Entry 9MU4 (electron microscopy, 3.29 A resolution); this record covers chains a and N of the 10 polymer chains in the assembly.

== Chain a ==
Molecule: Histone H3
Source organism: Drosophila melanogaster
UniProt: P02299 (H3_DROME); residues 37-136 here = UniProt positions 37-136
Sequence (100 residues; numbered 37 to 136; the number before each row is that of its first residue):
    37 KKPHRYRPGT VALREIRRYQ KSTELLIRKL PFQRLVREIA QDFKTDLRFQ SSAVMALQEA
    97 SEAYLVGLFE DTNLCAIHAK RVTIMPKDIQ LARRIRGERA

== Chain N ==
Molecule: 164-nt DNA strand
Source organism: Drosophila melanogaster
Sequence (164 nucleotides; numbered -76 to 87; the number before each row is that of its first residue; numbers below 1 keep their minus sign (DA-76 is residue -76)):
   -76 ATATATCGAT GTATATATCT GACACGTGCC TGGAGACTAG GGAGTAATCC CCTTGGCGGT
   -16 TAAAACGCGG GGGACAGCGC GTACGTGCGT TTAAGCGGTG CTAGAGCTGT CTACGACCAA
    44 TTGAGCGGCC TCGGCACCGG GATTCTGATA TATATATATA TATA

== Chain a / chain N interface ==
Residue-residue contacts - 27 pairs, chain a then chain N:
  His40(a) with DG-69(N), hydrogen bond to the base
  Arg41(a) with DG8(N), base contact; DT9(N), hydrogen bond to the base; DG10(N), sugar contact
  Tyr42(a) with DT-67(N), sugar contact; DG10(N), hydrogen bond to the phosphate
  Arg43(a) with DT9(N), phosphate contact
  Pro44(a) with DG8(N), phosphate contact; DT9(N), phosphate contact
  Gly45(a) with DG8(N), phosphate contact; DT9(N), hydrogen bond to the phosphate
  Thr46(a) with DT9(N), phosphate contact
  Val47(a) with DT9(N), hydrogen bond to the phosphate; DG10(N), phosphate contact
  Ala48(a) with DT9(N), hydrogen bond to the phosphate
  Arg50(a) with DG-66(N), phosphate contact; DT-65(N), phosphate contact
  Lys57(a) with DA-64(N), salt bridge to the phosphate
  Arg64(a) with DA17(N), phosphate contact; DG18(N), salt bridge to the phosphate
  Lys65(a) with DG18(N), hydrogen bond to the phosphate
  Leu66(a) with DA17(N), phosphate contact; DG18(N), hydrogen bond to the phosphate
  Pro67(a) with DA17(N), phosphate contact
  Arg70(a) with DA17(N), salt bridge to the phosphate
  Arg84(a) with DA26(N), sugar contact; DG27(N), sugar contact
Interface residues without a listed pair, chain a (19 interface residues in all): Arg54, Asp82

== Overview ==
Chain a and chain N form an interface of 19 and 12 residues respectively, with 8 hydrogen bonds and 3 salt
bridges. Polar pairs include His40(a)-DG-69(N), Arg41(a)-DT9(N) and Tyr42(a)-DG10(N).
Here chain a is Histone H3 and chain N is a 164-nt DNA strand, both from Drosophila melanogaster. Entry 9MU4
(Structure of a native Drosophila melanogaster octameric nucleosome) was determined by electron microscopy.
